7RTD - chains A and B of the 3 polymer chains in the assembly; structure by X-ray diffraction, 2.05 A resolution.

# Chain A
Name: HLA class I antigen
From: Homo sapiens
Reference sequence: Q53Z42 (Q53Z42_HUMAN); residues -23 to 341 here correspond to UniProt positions 1-365 (UniProt number = residue number + 24)
Amino-acid sequence (365 residues; each row starts with the number of its first residue; numbers below 1 keep their minus sign (Met-23 is residue -23)):
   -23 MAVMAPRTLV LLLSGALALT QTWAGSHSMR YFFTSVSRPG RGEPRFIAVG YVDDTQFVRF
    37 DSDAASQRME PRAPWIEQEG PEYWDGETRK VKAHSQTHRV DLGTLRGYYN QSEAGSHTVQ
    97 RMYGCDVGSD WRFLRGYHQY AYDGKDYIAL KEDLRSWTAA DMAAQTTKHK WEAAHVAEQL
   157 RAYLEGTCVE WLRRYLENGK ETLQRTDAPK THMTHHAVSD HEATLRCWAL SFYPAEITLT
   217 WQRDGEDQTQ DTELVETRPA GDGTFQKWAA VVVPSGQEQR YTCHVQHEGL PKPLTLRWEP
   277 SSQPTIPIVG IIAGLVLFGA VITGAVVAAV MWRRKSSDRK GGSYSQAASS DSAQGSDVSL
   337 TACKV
Unresolved in the structure: -23 to 0, 275-341
Disulfide bonds: Cys101-Cys164, Cys203-Cys259

# Chain B
Name: Beta-2-microglobulin
From: Homo sapiens
Reference sequence: P61769 (B2MG_HUMAN); residues 1-99 here correspond to UniProt positions 21-119 (UniProt number = residue number + 20)
Amino-acid sequence (100 residues; each row starts with the number of its first residue; numbering starts at 0):
     0 MIQRTPKIQV YSRHPAENGK SNFLNCYVSG FHPSDIEVDL LKNGERIEKV EHSDLSFSKD
    60 WSFYLLYYTE FTPTEKDEYA CRVNHVTLSQ PKIVKWDRDM
Disulfide bonds: Cys25-Cys80
Differences from the reference sequence: initiating methionine (0)
Swiss-Prot annotation at these positions:
  - modified residue: Gln2 (Pyrrolidone carboxylic acid)
  - glycosylation: Ile1 (N-linked (Glc) (glycation) isoleucine), Lys19 (N-linked (Glc) (glycation) lysine), Lys41 (N-linked (Glc) (glycation) lysine), Lys48 (N-linked (Glc) (glycation) lysine), Lys58 (N-linked (Glc) (glycation) lysine), Lys91 (N-linked (Glc) (glycation) lysine), Lys94 (N-linked (Glc) (glycation) lysine)

# Chain A / chain B interface
Residue-residue contacts (56):
  Phe8(A) - Ser55(B)
  Phe8(A) - Phe56(B)
  Phe9(A) - Phe56(B)
  Thr10(A) - Leu54(B)
  Thr10(A) - Phe56(B)
  Thr10(A) - Phe62(B)
  Val12(A) - Ser33(B)
  Ile23(A) - Leu54(B)  hydrophobic
  Val25(A) - Asp53(B)
  Val25(A) - Leu54(B)
  Val25(A) - Ser55(B)
  Tyr27(A) - Ser55(B)
  Tyr27(A) - Tyr63(B)  hydrogen bond
  Gln32(A) - Asp53(B)  hydrogen bond
  Arg35(A) - Asp53(B)  salt bridge
  Arg48(A) - Asp53(B)  salt bridge
  Gln96(A) - His31(B)  hydrogen bond
  Gln96(A) - Phe56(B)
  Gln96(A) - Trp60(B)  hydrogen bond (side chain-backbone)
  Gln96(A) - Phe62(B)
  Arg97(A) - Phe56(B)
  Gln115(A) - Trp60(B)
  Tyr116(A) - Trp60(B)
  Ala117(A) - Trp60(B)  hydrophobic
  Asp119(A) - Met0(B)
  Asp119(A) - Ile1(B)
  Gly120(A) - Ile1(B)
  Gly120(A) - Arg3(B)  hydrogen bond (backbone-side chain)
  Gly120(A) - His31(B)
  Asp122(A) - Trp60(B)  hydrogen bond
  His192(A) - Asp98(B)
  Arg202(A) - Asp98(B)  hydrogen bond (side chain-backbone)
  Arg202(A) - Met99(B)
  Trp204(A) - Asp98(B)
  Trp204(A) - Met99(B)
  Leu206(A) - Pro14(B)  hydrophobic
  Val231(A) - Gln8(B)
  Glu232(A) - Lys6(B)
  Glu232(A) - Gln8(B)  hydrogen bond (backbone-side chain)
  Glu232(A) - Tyr26(B)
  Glu232(A) - Ser28(B)  hydrogen bond
  Arg234(A) - Gln8(B)  hydrogen bond
  Arg234(A) - Tyr10(B)
  Arg234(A) - Met99(B)  hydrogen bond (side chain-backbone)
  Pro235(A) - Tyr10(B)  hydrogen bond (backbone-side chain)
  Pro235(A) - Asn24(B)
  Pro235(A) - Tyr26(B)
  Ala236(A) - Arg12(B)  hydrogen bond (backbone-side chain)
  Ala236(A) - Asn24(B)  hydrogen bond (backbone-side chain)
  Gly237(A) - Arg12(B)
  Gly237(A) - Leu65(B)
  Asp238(A) - Arg12(B)
  Gln242(A) - Tyr10(B)
  Gln242(A) - Ser11(B)  hydrogen bond (side chain-backbone)
  Gln242(A) - Arg12(B)  hydrogen bond (side chain-backbone)
  Trp244(A) - Met99(B)  hydrogen bond (side chain-backbone)
Also at the interface, not in a pair above, chain A (37 interface residues in all): Ser92, His93, Thr94, Met98, Lys121, Thr233
Also at the interface, not in a pair above, chain B (27 interface residues in all): His13, Asp59, Arg97

# In short
37 residues of chain A and 27 residues of chain B are in contact; the contacts include 17 hydrogen bonds and 2
salt bridges. Among the polar pairs are Arg35(A)-Asp53(B), Arg48(A)-Asp53(B) and Tyr27(A)-Tyr63(B).
Chain A is HLA class I antigen and chain B is Beta-2-microglobulin, both from Homo sapiens; the structure,
SARS-CoV-2 Spike-derived peptide S269-277 (YLQPRTFLL) presented by HLA-A*02:01, was determined by X-ray
diffraction together with 7RTR from the same study.
